Entry 3IKU (electron microscopy, 18.00 A resolution (very low resolution: no residue pairs are listed; an interface is given only as per-side residue counts)); this record covers chains A and C of the 12 polymer chains in the assembly.

== Chain A (and C) ==
Protein: Plasmid segregation protein parM
From: Escherichia coli
Notes: chain C of this document is another copy of the same molecule, construct and numbering; everything in this record applies to it too
Reference sequence: P11904 (PARM_ECOLX); residue numbers follow UniProt; this construct covers 1-320
Sequence (320 residues; each row starts with the number of its first residue):
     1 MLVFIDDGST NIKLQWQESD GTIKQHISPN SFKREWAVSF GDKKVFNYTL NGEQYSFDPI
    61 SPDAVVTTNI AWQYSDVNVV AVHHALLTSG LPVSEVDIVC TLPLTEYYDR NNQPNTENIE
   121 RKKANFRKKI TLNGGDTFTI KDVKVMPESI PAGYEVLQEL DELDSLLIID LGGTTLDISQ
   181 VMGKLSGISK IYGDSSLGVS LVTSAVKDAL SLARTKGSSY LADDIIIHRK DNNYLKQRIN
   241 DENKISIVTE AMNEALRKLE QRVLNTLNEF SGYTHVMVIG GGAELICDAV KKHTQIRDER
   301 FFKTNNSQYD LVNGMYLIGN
Unresolved in the structure: 64-67
What the authors report for this chain:
  - self-association interface (contacts with another copy of this molecule): Asp161 to Asp164, Ser271 to Thr274, Asp298 to Arg300

== Chain A / chain C interface ==
At this resolution (18 A) residue pairs are not listed: 21 residues of chain A and 19 of chain C lie at the interface.
From the paper, about this interface:
  - interface residues, chain A: Asp161(A), Ser271(A), Asp298(A)

== Summary ==
The interface between chain A and chain C involves 21 residues on one side and 19 on the other. From the
paper: interface residues Asp161(A), Ser271(A) and Asp298(A); a self-association interface involving
Asp161(A), Ser271(A) and Asp298(A).
Both chains are Plasmid segregation protein parM (Escherichia coli). Entry 3IKU (Structural model of ParM
filament in closed state from cryo-EM) was determined by electron microscopy together with 3IKY from the same
study.
